Entry 8T23 (electron microscopy, 3.87 A resolution); this record covers chains A and B.

# Chain A
Protein: Angiotensin-converting enzyme
Organism: Neovison vison
UniProt: A0A7T0Q2W2 (A0A7T0Q2W2_NEOVI); numbering as in UniProt (aligned over 1-739)
Amino-acid sequence (771 residues; each row starts with the number of its first residue):
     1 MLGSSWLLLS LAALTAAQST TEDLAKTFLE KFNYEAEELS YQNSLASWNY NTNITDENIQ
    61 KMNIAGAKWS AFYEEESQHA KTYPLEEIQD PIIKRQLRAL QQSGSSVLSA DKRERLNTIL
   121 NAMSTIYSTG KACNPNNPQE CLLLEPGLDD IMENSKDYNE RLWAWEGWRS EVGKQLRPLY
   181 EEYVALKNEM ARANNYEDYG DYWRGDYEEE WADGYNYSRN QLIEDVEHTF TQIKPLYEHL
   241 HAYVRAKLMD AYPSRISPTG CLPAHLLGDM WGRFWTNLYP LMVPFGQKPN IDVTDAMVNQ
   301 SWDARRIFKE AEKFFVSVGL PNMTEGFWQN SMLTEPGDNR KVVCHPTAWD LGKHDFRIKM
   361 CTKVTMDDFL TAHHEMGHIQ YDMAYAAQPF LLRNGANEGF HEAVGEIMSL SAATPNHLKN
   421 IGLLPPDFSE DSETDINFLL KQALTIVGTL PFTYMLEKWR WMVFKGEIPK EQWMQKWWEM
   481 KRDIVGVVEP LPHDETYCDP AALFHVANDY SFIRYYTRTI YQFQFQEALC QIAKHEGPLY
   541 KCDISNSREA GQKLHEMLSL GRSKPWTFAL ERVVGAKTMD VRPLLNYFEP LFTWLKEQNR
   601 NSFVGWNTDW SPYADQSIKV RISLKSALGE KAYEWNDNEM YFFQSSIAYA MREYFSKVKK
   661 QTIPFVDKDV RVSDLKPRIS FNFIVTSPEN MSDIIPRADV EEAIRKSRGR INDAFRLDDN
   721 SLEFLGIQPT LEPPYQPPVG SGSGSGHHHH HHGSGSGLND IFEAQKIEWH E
Not modelled in the structure: 1-18, 615-771
Cystine bridges: Cys133-Cys141, Cys344-Cys361, Cys530-Cys542
Covalently attached groups: N-acetylglucosamine (NAG) linked to Asn53, Asn216, Asn322
Construct notes: expression tag (740-771)

# Chain B
Protein: Spike glycoprotein
Organism: Homo sapiens
Notes: fragment: rbd
UniProt: P0DTC2 (SPIKE_SARS2); residues 321-528 here = UniProt positions 321-528
Amino-acid sequence (208 residues; row label = number of the first residue in the row):
   321 QPTESIVRFP NITNLCPFGE VFNATRFASV YAWNRKRISN CVADYSVLYN SASFSTFKCY
   381 GVSPTKLNDL CFTNVYADSF VIRGDEVRQI APGQTGKIAD YNYKLPDDFT GCVIAWNSNN
   441 LDSKVGGNYN YLFRLFRKSN LKPFERDIST EIYQAGSTPC NGVEGFNCYF PLQSYGFQPT
   501 NGVGYQPYRV VVLSFELLHA PATVCGPK
Not modelled in the structure: 321-334, 366-374
Cystine bridges: Cys336-Cys361, Cys379-Cys432, Cys480-Cys488
Covalently attached groups: N-acetylglucosamine (NAG) linked to Asn343
Construct notes: variant Phe453 (Tyr in P0DTC2)
Swiss-Prot annotation at these positions:
  - region: Arg403 to Asp405 (Integrin-binding motif), Asn448 to Leu452, Arg454 to Phe456 (Immunodominant HLA epitope recognized by the CD8+)
  - glycosylation: Thr323 (O-linked (GalNAc) threonine), Ser325 (O-linked (HexNAc...) serine), Asn331 (N-linked (GlcNAc...) (complex) asparagine), Asn343 (N-linked (GlcNAc...) (complex) asparagine)
  - natural variant: Gly339 (G339D: In strain: Omicron/BA.1, Omicron/BA.2 and 4 more; G339H: In strain: Omicron/BA.2.75, Omicron/XBB.1.5 and 1 more), Arg346 (R346K: In strain: Mu/B.1.621; R346T: In strain: Omicron/BQ.1.1, Omicron/XBB.1.5 and 1 more), Leu368 (L368I: In strain: Omicron/XBB.1.5, Omicron/EG.5.1), Ser371 (S371F: In strain: Omicron/BA.2, Omicron/BA.2.12.1 and 6 more; S371L: In strain: Omicron/BA.1), Ser373 (S373P: In strain: Omicron/BA.1, Omicron/BA.2 and 7 more), Ser375 (S375F: In strain: Omicron/BA.1, Omicron/BA.2 and 7 more), Thr376 (T376A: In strain: Omicron/BA.2, Omicron/BA.2.12.1 and 5 more), Asp405 (D405N: In strain: Omicron/BA.2, Omicron/BA.2.12.1 and 6 more), Arg408 (R408S: In strain: Omicron/BA.2, Omicron/BA.2.12.1 and 6 more), Lys417 (K417N: In strain: Beta/B.1.351, Omicron/BA.1 and 8 more; K417T: In strain: Gamma/P.1), Asn440 (N440K: In strain: Omicron/BA.1, Omicron/BA.2 and 7 more), Lys444 (K444T: In strain: Omicron/BQ.1.1), 16 further natural variant entries in UniProt
  - mutagenesis: Asn331 (N331Q: Reduced viral infectivity), Asn343 (N343Q: Reduced viral infectivity), Leu452 (L452R: Increased resistance to neutralizing antibodies. Decreases HLA binding to NF9 epitope. Increased binding affinity to human ACE2), Ala475 (A475V: Increased resistance to neutralizing antibodies), Val483 (V483A: Increased resistance to neutralizing antibodies), Glu484 (E484D: Increased replication in human TMEM106B overexpressing cells), Phe490 (F490L: Increased resistance to neutralizing antibodies and human covalescent sera neutralization), Gln493 (Q493N: Reduced host ACE2-binding affinity in vitro; Q493Y: Reduced host ACE2-binding affinity in vitro), Asn501 (N501T: Reduced host ACE2-binding affinity in vitro; N501Y: Increased binding affinity to human ACE2), His519 (H519P: Increased resistance to human covalescent sera neutralization)

# How chain A and chain B interact
Pairs across the interface - 18 pairs, chain A then chain B:
  Leu24(A) with Asn487(B)
  Thr27(A) with Tyr489(B)
  Lys31(A) with Tyr489(B)
  Tyr34(A) with Phe453(B), hydrophobic
  Glu35(A) with Gln493(B), hydrogen bond
  Tyr41(A) with Gln498(B); Thr500(B), hydrogen bond
  Lys353(A) with Gln498(B), hydrogen bond; Asn501(B); Gly502(B), hydrogen bond (backbone-backbone); Tyr505(B)
  His354(A) with Gly502(B); Gly504(B); Tyr505(B)
  Asp355(A) with Thr500(B); Asn501(B); Gly502(B), hydrogen bond (side chain-backbone)
  Ala386(A) with Tyr505(B), hydrogen bond (backbone-side chain)
Also at the interface, not in a pair above, chain A (11 interface residues in all): Glu38
Also at the interface, not in a pair above, chain B (16 interface residues in all): Asp405, Tyr449, Leu455, Tyr495, Gly496, Val503
Interface features reported in the paper:
  - specific contacts: Lys31(A)-Tyr489(B) (cation-pi contact), Tyr34(A)-Phe453(B) (pi stacking), Tyr41(A)-Thr500(B) (hydrogen bond), Lys353(A)-Gly502(B) (hydrogen bond), His354(A)-Asp405(B), His354(A)-Tyr505(B) (pi stacking)

# In short
11 residues of chain A and 16 residues of chain B are in contact; the contacts include 6 hydrogen bonds. Among
the polar pairs are Glu35(A)-Gln493(B), Tyr41(A)-Thr500(B) and Lys353(A)-Gln498(B). The authors report a
cation-pi contact between Lys31(A) and Tyr489(B); pi stacking between Tyr34(A) and Phe453(B) and His354(A) and
Tyr505(B); hydrogen bonds between Tyr41(A) and Thr500(B) and Lys353(A) and Gly502(B).
Here chain A is Angiotensin-converting enzyme (Neovison vison) and chain B is Spike glycoprotein (Homo
sapiens). Entry 8T23 (Cryo-EM structure of the RBD-ACE2 interface of the SARS-CoV-2 trimeric spike protein
bound to ACE2 receptor ...) was determined by electron microscopy together with 8T20, 8T21, 8T22, 8T25 and
8TAZ from the same study.
